Entry 1LKR (X-ray diffraction, 1.60 A resolution); this record covers chain A.

# Chain A
Molecule: Lysozyme
Organism: Gallus gallus
Notes: EC 3.2.1.17
UniProt: P00698 (LYSC_CHICK); residues 1-129 here correspond to UniProt positions 19-147 (UniProt number = residue number + 18)
Amino-acid sequence (129 residues; row label = number of the first residue in the row):
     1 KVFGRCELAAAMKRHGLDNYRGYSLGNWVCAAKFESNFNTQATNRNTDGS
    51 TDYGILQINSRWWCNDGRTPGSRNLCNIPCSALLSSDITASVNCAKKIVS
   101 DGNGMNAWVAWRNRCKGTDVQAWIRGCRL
Disulfides: C6-C127, C30-C115, C64-C80, C76-C94
UniProt features mapped onto this chain:
  - active site: E35, D52
  - binding site (substrate): D101

# Summary
UniProt lists active-site residues E35 and D52 and substrate-binding residue D101.
Chain A is Lysozyme (Gallus gallus); the structure, Monoclinic hen egg white lysozyme iodide, was determined
by X-ray diffraction together with 1LKS from the same study.
